Entry 7ETO (electron microscopy, 4.00 A resolution); this record covers chains h and M of the 26 polymer chains in the assembly.

[Chain h]
Protein: Triplex capsid protein 2
Source organism: Human cytomegalovirus
UniProtKB: Q6RXF2 (Q6RXF2_HCMV); numbering as in UniProt (aligned over 1-306)
Chain sequence (306 residues; each row starts with the number of its first residue):
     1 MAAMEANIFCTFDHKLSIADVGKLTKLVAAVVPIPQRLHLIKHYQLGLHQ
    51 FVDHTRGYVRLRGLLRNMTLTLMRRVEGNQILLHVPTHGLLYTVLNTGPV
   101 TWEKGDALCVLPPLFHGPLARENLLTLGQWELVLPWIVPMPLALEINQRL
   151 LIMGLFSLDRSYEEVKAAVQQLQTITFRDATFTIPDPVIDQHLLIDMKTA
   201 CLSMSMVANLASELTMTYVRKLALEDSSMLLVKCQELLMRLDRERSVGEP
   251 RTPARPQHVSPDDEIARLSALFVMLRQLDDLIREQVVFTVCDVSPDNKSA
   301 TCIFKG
Unresolved in the structure: 1-4

[Chain M]
Protein: Capsid vertex component 1
Source organism: Human cytomegalovirus
UniProtKB: A0A6C0PJD3 (A0A6C0PJD3_HCMV); numbering as in UniProt (aligned over 1-594)
Chain sequence (594 residues; row label = number of the first residue in the row):
     1 METHLYSDLAFEARFADDEQLPLHLVLDQEVLSNEEAETLRYVYYRNVDS
    51 AGRSTGRAPGGDEDDAPASDDAEDAVGGDRAFDRERRTWQRACFRVLPRP
   101 LELLDYLRQSGLTVTLEKEQRVRMFYAVFTTLGLRCPDNRLSGAQTLHLR
   151 LVWPDGSYRDWEFLARDLLREEMEANKRDRQHQLATTTNHRRRGGLRNNL
   201 DNGSDRRLPEAAVASLETAVSTPFFEIPNGAGTSSANGDGRFSNLEQRVA
   251 RLLRGDEEFIYHAGPLEPPSKIRGHELVQLRLDVNPDLMYATDPHDRDEV
   301 ARTDEWKGAGVSRLREVWDVQHRVRLRVLWYVNSFWRSRELSYDDHEVEL
   351 YRALDAYRARIAVEYVLIRAVRDEIYAVLRRDGGALPQRFACHVSRNMSW
   401 RVVWELCRHALALWMDWADVRSCIIKALTPRLSRGAAAAAQRARRQRERS
   451 APKPQELLFGPRNESGPPAEQTWYADVVRCVRAQVDLGVEVRAARCPRTG
   501 LWIVRDRRGRLRRWLSQPEVCVLYVTPDLDFYWVLPGGFAVSSRVTLHGL
   551 AQRALRDRFQNFEAVLARGMHVEAGRQEPETPRVSGRRLPFDDL
Unresolved in the structure: 177-296, 465-467, 592-594

[Interface between chain h and chain M]
Residue-residue contacts - 31 pairs, chain h then chain M:
  T55(h) - H571(M)
  T55(h) - Q577(M)
  T55(h) - P579(M)
  M153(h) - V572(M)  hydrophobic
  S157(h) - L566(M)
  L158(h) - L566(M)
  D159(h) - R91(M)  salt bridge
  D159(h) - V565(M)
  D159(h) - L566(M)
  R160(h) - V565(M)
  R160(h) - L566(M)
  S161(h) - R86(M)
  S161(h) - E563(M)
  Y162(h) - E563(M)  hydrogen bond (backbone-side chain)
  Y162(h) - L566(M)  hydrophobic
  Y162(h) - H571(M)
  E163(h) - R434(M)  salt bridge
  V169(h) - V572(M)  hydrophobic
  P185(h) - R576(M)  hydrogen bond (backbone-side chain)
  D186(h) - R576(M)  salt bridge
  P187(h) - V572(M)
  V188(h) - M570(M)
  V188(h) - H571(M)
  V188(h) - V572(M)  hydrophobic
  I189(h) - A567(M)
  I189(h) - R568(M)
  I189(h) - G569(M)  hydrogen bond (backbone-backbone)
  I189(h) - M570(M)  hydrogen bond (backbone-backbone)
  I189(h) - V572(M)  hydrophobic
  Q191(h) - R568(M)  hydrogen bond
  L194(h) - R568(M)
Interface residues without a listed pair, chain h (19 interface residues in all): E164, V165
Interface residues without a listed pair, chain M (19 interface residues in all): A564, E573, A574, E578

[Summary]
The chain h/chain M interface involves 19 residues from each chain; the contacts include 5 hydrogen bonds and
3 salt bridges. Polar contacts include D159(h)-R91(M), E163(h)-R434(M) and D186(h)-R576(M).
Chain h is Triplex capsid protein 2 and chain M is Capsid vertex component 1, both from Human cytomegalovirus;
the structure, C1 CVSC-binding penton vertex in the virion capsid of Human Cytomegalovirus, was determined by
electron microscopy together with 7ET2, 7ET3, 7ETJ and 7ETM from the same study.
